Entry 8PTH (electron microscopy, 2.73 A resolution); this record covers chains A and B of the 5 polymer chains in the assembly.

[Chain A]
Molecule: Polymerase acidic protein (PA-like)
Source organism: Tilapia lake virus
UniProtKB: A0A142I7Z3 (A0A142I7Z3_9VIRU); residues 1-419 here = UniProt positions 1-419
Chain sequence (419 residues; row label = number of the first residue in the row):
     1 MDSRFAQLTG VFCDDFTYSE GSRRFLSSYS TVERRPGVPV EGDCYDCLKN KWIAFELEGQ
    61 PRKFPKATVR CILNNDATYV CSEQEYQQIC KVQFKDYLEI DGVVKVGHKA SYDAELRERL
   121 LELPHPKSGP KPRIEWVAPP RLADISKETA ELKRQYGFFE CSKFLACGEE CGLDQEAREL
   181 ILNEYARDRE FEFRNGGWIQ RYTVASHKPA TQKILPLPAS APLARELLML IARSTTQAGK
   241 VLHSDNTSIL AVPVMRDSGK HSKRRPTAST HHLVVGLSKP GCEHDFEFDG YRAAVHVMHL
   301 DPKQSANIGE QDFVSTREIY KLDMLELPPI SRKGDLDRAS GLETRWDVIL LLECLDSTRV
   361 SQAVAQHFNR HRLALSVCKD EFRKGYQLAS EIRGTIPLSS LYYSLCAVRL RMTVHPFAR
Unresolved in the structure: 418-419
Bound ions: Zn2+: C161, C282, H284, H296
Reported in the primary citation:
  - binding site for 3' vRNA end - vRNA loop: Q175, M229, R233, T236, Q237, D245, R265, T267, H272
  - binding site for 3' vRNA end - vRNA loop: T270

[Chain B]
Molecule: Putative PB1
Source organism: Tilapia lake virus
UniProtKB: A0A1Y9SHW4 (A0A1Y9SHW4_9VIRU); residues 1-519 here = UniProt positions 1-519
Chain sequence (519 residues; numbered 1 to 519; the number before each row is that of its first residue):
     1 MWAFQEGVCK GNLLSGPTSM KAPDSAARES IDRASEIMTG KSYNAVHTGD LSKLPNQGES
    61 PLRIVDSDLY SERSCCWVIE KEGRVVCKST TLTRGMTSLL NTTKCSSPSE LICKVLTVES
   121 LSEKIGDTSV EELLSHGRYF KCALRDQERG KPKSRAIFLS HPFFRLLSSV VETHARSVLS
   181 KVSAVYTATA SAEQRAMMAA QVVESRKHVL NGDCTKYNEA IDADTLLKVW DAIGMGSIGV
   241 MLAYMVRRKC VLIKDTLVEC PGGMLMGMFN ATATLALQGT TDRFLSFSDD FITSFNSPAE
   301 LREIEDLLFA SCHNLSLKKS YISVASLEIN SCTLTRDGDL ATGLGCTAGV PFRGPLVTLK
   361 QTAAMLSGAV DSGVMPFHSA ERLFQIKQQE CAYRYNNPTY TTRNEDFLPT CLGGKTVISF
   421 QSLLTWDCHP FWYQVHPDGP DTIDQKVLSV LASKTRRRRT RLEALSDLDP LVPHRLLVSE
   481 SDVSKIRAAR QAHLKSLGLE QPTNFNYAIY KAVQPTAGC
Unresolved in the structure: 455-458, 514-519
Reported in the primary citation:
  - binding site for 3' vRNA end - vRNA loop: R394
  - specificity-determining residues: N270 (proposed by the authors, not directly observed)

[Interface between chain A and chain B]
Pairs across the interface (208):
  E58(A) - S109(B)  hydrogen bond
  E58(A) - R475(B)  salt bridge
  G59(A) - E110(B)
  G59(A) - C113(B)
  N74(A) - R475(B)
  N75(A) - P61(B)
  N75(A) - L62(B)  hydrogen bond (side chain-backbone)
  Y79(A) - P473(B)
  V80(A) - P473(B)  hydrophobic
  V80(A) - L476(B)  hydrophobic
  C81(A) - L476(B)
  S82(A) - L476(B)
  Q84(A) - D469(B)  hydrogen bond
  Q84(A) - L471(B)
  Q84(A) - V472(B)
  Q87(A) - L471(B)
  Q87(A) - P473(B)
  V104(A) - P61(B)
  V104(A) - L62(B)  hydrogen bond (backbone-backbone)
  V104(A) - L116(B)  hydrophobic
  K105(A) - G58(B)
  K105(A) - E59(B)  hydrogen bond (side chain-backbone)
  K105(A) - S60(B)
  K105(A) - L62(B)
  V106(A) - Q57(B)
  V106(A) - S60(B)  hydrogen bond (backbone-backbone)
  V106(A) - L62(B)
  V106(A) - H174(B)
  V106(A) - G234(B)
  V106(A) - M235(B)
  V106(A) - G236(B)
  G107(A) - G58(B)  hydrogen bond (backbone-backbone)
  G107(A) - G234(B)
  G107(A) - G236(B)
  H108(A) - L116(B)  hydrogen bond (side chain-backbone)
  H108(A) - G236(B)
  H108(A) - S237(B)  hydrogen bond (backbone-backbone)
  K109(A) - S237(B)
  A110(A) - L116(B)
  A110(A) - S237(B)  hydrogen bond (backbone-side chain)
  S111(A) - V118(B)  hydrogen bond (side chain-backbone)
  S111(A) - E119(B)  hydrogen bond (side chain-backbone)
  S111(A) - S120(B)
  Y112(A) - V115(B)  hydrogen bond (side chain-backbone)
  Y112(A) - L116(B)
  Y112(A) - V118(B)  hydrophobic
  Y112(A) - L121(B)  hydrophobic
  Y112(A) - M241(B)
  D113(A) - S237(B)  hydrogen bond
  D113(A) - V240(B)
  E115(A) - L121(B)
  L116(A) - L134(B)  hydrophobic
  L116(A) - V240(B)  hydrophobic
  L116(A) - M241(B)  hydrophobic
  R117(A) - D231(B)  salt bridge
  R117(A) - V240(B)
  R119(A) - L121(B)
  R119(A) - E131(B)  salt bridge
  R119(A) - Y244(B)  hydrogen bond
  L120(A) - L227(B)  hydrophobic
  L120(A) - V240(B)
  L120(A) - A243(B)
  L120(A) - Y244(B)
  L123(A) - R247(B)
  L123(A) - R248(B)
  P124(A) - R247(B)  hydrogen bond (backbone-side chain)
  H125(A) - D224(B)  salt bridge
  P126(A) - M38(B)
  P126(A) - V46(B)
  P126(A) - D222(B)
  K127(A) - M38(B)  hydrogen bond (backbone-backbone)
  K127(A) - T39(B)
  K127(A) - G40(B)
  K127(A) - V46(B)
  S128(A) - Y43(B)
  S128(A) - N44(B)  hydrogen bond (backbone-side chain)
  S128(A) - V46(B)
  G129(A) - G40(B)
  G129(A) - Y43(B)
  G129(A) - F309(B)
  P130(A) - G40(B)
  P130(A) - F309(B)
  K131(A) - D306(B)  salt bridge
  K131(A) - F309(B)
  P132(A) - F309(B)
  I134(A) - E305(B)
  I134(A) - L315(B)  hydrophobic
  I134(A) - L317(B)  hydrophobic
  W136(A) - L301(B)
  W136(A) - E305(B)  hydrogen bond
  W136(A) - S320(B)
  W136(A) - I322(B)  hydrophobic
  R225(A) - E390(B)  salt bridge
  R225(A) - Y393(B)
  E226(A) - Y393(B)
  M229(A) - R394(B)
  A232(A) - R394(B)
  D301(A) - M20(B)
  K303(A) - T18(B)
  K303(A) - M20(B)
  N307(A) - S15(B)
  N307(A) - G16(B)  hydrogen bond (side chain-backbone)
  N307(A) - T18(B)
  G309(A) - R394(B)  hydrogen bond (backbone-side chain)
  E310(A) - P351(B)
  E310(A) - F352(B)  hydrogen bond (backbone-backbone)
  E310(A) - R353(B)  salt bridge
  Q311(A) - L14(B)
  Q311(A) - S15(B)  hydrogen bond
  D312(A) - F352(B)
  D312(A) - K387(B)  salt bridge
  D312(A) - E390(B)
  V314(A) - E390(B)
  S315(A) - K387(B)
  S315(A) - E390(B)
  T316(A) - L13(B)
  T316(A) - L14(B)
  R317(A) - M1(B)
  E318(A) - R382(B)  salt bridge
  E318(A) - L383(B)
  E318(A) - I386(B)
  I319(A) - L13(B)  hydrophobic
  I319(A) - L344(B)  hydrophobic
  I319(A) - L383(B)  hydrophobic
  Y320(A) - M1(B)  hydrophobic
  Y320(A) - W2(B)
  Y320(A) - Q5(B)  hydrogen bond (backbone-side chain)
  Y320(A) - G11(B)
  Y320(A) - L13(B)  hydrophobic
  L322(A) - M375(B)  hydrophobic
  L322(A) - S379(B)
  L322(A) - L383(B)  hydrophobic
  D323(A) - Q5(B)
  D323(A) - E6(B)  hydrogen bond (backbone-backbone)
  D323(A) - G7(B)
  M324(A) - M1(B)  hydrophobic
  M324(A) - F4(B)
  M324(A) - Q5(B)
  L325(A) - F4(B)  hydrogen bond (backbone-backbone)
  L325(A) - E6(B)
  E326(A) - F4(B)
  L327(A) - F4(B)  hydrophobic
  P328(A) - F4(B)
  W346(A) - F4(B)  hydrophobic
  D347(A) - M1(B)
  E353(A) - W2(B)  hydrogen bond
  E353(A) - L14(B)
  S357(A) - P17(B)
  S357(A) - T18(B)  hydrogen bond
  T358(A) - P17(B)
  T358(A) - P152(B)
  R359(A) - S15(B)  hydrogen bond (side chain-backbone)
  R359(A) - G16(B)
  V360(A) - P152(B)  hydrophobic
  S361(A) - W2(B)
  Q362(A) - G11(B)
  Q362(A) - L14(B)  hydrogen bond (side chain-backbone)
  Q362(A) - S15(B)  hydrogen bond (side chain-backbone)
  Q362(A) - R149(B)
  Q362(A) - G150(B)
  A363(A) - G150(B)
  V364(A) - W2(B)  hydrophobic
  A365(A) - W2(B)  hydrophobic
  A365(A) - K10(B)
  Q366(A) - K10(B)
  Q366(A) - R149(B)
  Q366(A) - G150(B)
  H367(A) - K318(B)
  F368(A) - W2(B)  hydrophobic
  F368(A) - A3(B)
  N369(A) - V8(B)
  N369(A) - C9(B)  hydrogen bond (side chain-backbone)
  N369(A) - K10(B)
  R370(A) - K319(B)
  R370(A) - Y321(B)
  R372(A) - Q5(B)  hydrogen bond (side chain-backbone)
  R372(A) - E6(B)
  R372(A) - G7(B)  hydrogen bond (side chain-backbone)
  L373(A) - V8(B)  hydrophobic
  L373(A) - Y321(B)
  L373(A) - S323(B)
  L373(A) - S326(B)
  L373(A) - T333(B)
  A374(A) - Y321(B)  hydrophobic
  A374(A) - I322(B)
  L375(A) - I322(B)  hydrogen bond (backbone-backbone)
  S376(A) - Y321(B)
  S376(A) - I322(B)  hydrogen bond (backbone-backbone)
  V377(A) - Y321(B)  hydrophobic
  C378(A) - L317(B)
  E381(A) - L317(B)
  E381(A) - K318(B)
  F382(A) - L317(B)
  F382(A) - K318(B)
  K384(A) - K318(B)
  G385(A) - K318(B)
  S390(A) - K153(B)
  E391(A) - K153(B)
  I392(A) - P152(B)  hydrophobic
  S404(A) - W2(B)
  A407(A) - A3(B)
  A407(A) - F4(B)
  V408(A) - W2(B)  hydrophobic
  L410(A) - F4(B)
  R411(A) - A3(B)  hydrogen bond (side chain-backbone)
  R411(A) - F4(B)
  R411(A) - Q5(B)  hydrogen bond (side chain-backbone)
  H415(A) - F4(B)
Other interface residues (no listed pair), chain A (108 interface residues in all): Q60, P61, Q88, V103, P302, Q304, L350, C354, R393
Other interface residues (no listed pair), chain B (107 interface residues in all): N12, S19, K21, I37, K41, S42, A45, V130, V170, H208, L210, V324, G343, V350

[In short]
Chain A and chain B form an interface of 108 and 107 residues respectively; the contacts include 38 hydrogen
bonds and 9 salt bridges. Polar pairs include E58(A)-R475(B), R117(A)-D231(B) and R119(A)-E131(B). The paper
reports a binding site for 3' vRNA end - vRNA loop at Q175(A), M229(A) and R394(B) among others; the
specificity determinant N270(B).
Here chain A is Polymerase acidic protein (PA-like) and chain B is Putative PB1, both from Tilapia lake virus.
Entry 8PTH (Tilapia Lake Virus polymerase in vRNA pre-initiation state mode B (open core | partial replicase
conformation)) was determined by electron microscopy (same publication as 8PSN, 8PSO, 8PSQ, 8PSS, 8PSU, 8PSX
and 6 further entries).
